7VVU - chains A and I of the 15 polymer chains in the assembly; structure by electron microscopy, 3.40 A resolution.

# Chain A
Molecule: Histone H3
Source organism: Xenopus laevis
UniProt: A0A310TTQ1 (A0A310TTQ1_XENLA); residues 0-135 here correspond to UniProt positions 1-136 (UniProt number = residue number + 1)
Amino-acid sequence (136 residues; each row starts with the number of its first residue; numbering starts at 0):
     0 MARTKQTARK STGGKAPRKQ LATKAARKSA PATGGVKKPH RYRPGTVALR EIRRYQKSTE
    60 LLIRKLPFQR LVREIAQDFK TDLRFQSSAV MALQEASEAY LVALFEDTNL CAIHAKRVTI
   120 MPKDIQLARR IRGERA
Unresolved in the structure: 0-39, 134-135

# Chain I
Molecule: 207-nt DNA strand
Sequence (207 nucleotides; each row starts with the number of its first residue; numbers below 1 keep their minus sign (DC-19 is residue -19)):
   -19 CTAGTACTTC TCGACAAGCT ATCGGATGTA TATATCTGAC ACGTGCCTGG AGACTAGGGA
    41 GTAATCCCCT TGGCGGTTAA AACGCGGGGG ACAGCGCGTA CGTGCGTTTA AGCGGTGCTA
   101 GAGCTGTCTA CGACCAATTG AGCGGCCTCG GCACCGGGAT TCTCGATGGC GGCCGCGTAT
   161 AGGGTCCCCG GAGGACAGTC CTCCGGA
Unresolved in the structure: -19 to 0, 180-187

# Chain A / chain I interface
Residue-residue contacts (25):
  Arg40(A) with DG82(I), base contact; DT83(I), base contact; DG84(I), hydrogen bond to the sugar
  Tyr41(A) with DT7(I), hydrogen bond to the sugar; DG84(I), hydrogen bond to the phosphate
  Arg42(A) with DT83(I), phosphate contact
  Pro43(A) with DG82(I), phosphate contact; DT83(I), phosphate contact
  Gly44(A) with DG82(I), phosphate contact; DT83(I), hydrogen bond to the phosphate
  Val46(A) with DT83(I), hydrogen bond to the phosphate; DG84(I), phosphate contact
  Ala47(A) with DT83(I), phosphate contact
  Arg49(A) with DG8(I), phosphate contact; DT9(I), phosphate contact
  Lys56(A) with DA10(I), phosphate contact
  Arg63(A) with DA91(I), sugar contact; DG92(I), phosphate contact
  Lys64(A) with DG92(I), hydrogen bond to the phosphate
  Leu65(A) with DA91(I), sugar contact; DG92(I), hydrogen bond to the phosphate
  Pro66(A) with DA91(I), phosphate contact
  Arg69(A) with DA91(I), salt bridge to the phosphate
  Arg83(A) with DA100(I), hydrogen bond to the phosphate; DG101(I), salt bridge to the phosphate
Other interface residues (no listed pair), chain A (17 interface residues in all): Thr45, Thr118
Other interface residues (no listed pair), chain I (12 interface residues in all): DC81

# In short
Chain A and chain I form an interface of 17 and 12 residues respectively, with 8 hydrogen bonds and 2 salt
bridges. Among the polar pairs are Arg40(A)-DG84(I), Tyr41(A)-DT7(I) and Tyr41(A)-DG84(I).
Chain A is Histone H3 (Xenopus laevis) and chain I is a 207-nt DNA strand; the structure, NuA4 HAT module
bound to the nucleosome, was determined by electron microscopy.
